PDB entry 4RA3 | X-ray diffraction, 2.80 A resolution | chains A and C

# Chain A (and C)
Name: Beta-2-microglobulin
Organism: Homo sapiens
Notes: chain C of this document is another copy of the same molecule, construct and numbering; everything in this record applies to it too
UniProtKB: P61769 (B2MG_HUMAN); residues 1-99 here correspond to UniProt positions 21-119 (UniProt number = residue number + 20)
Sequence (100 residues; numbered 0 to 99; the number before each row is that of its first residue; numbering starts at 0):
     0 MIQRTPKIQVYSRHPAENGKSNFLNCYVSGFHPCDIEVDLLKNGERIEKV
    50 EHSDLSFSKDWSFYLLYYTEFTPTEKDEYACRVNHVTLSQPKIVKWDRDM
Sequence notes: expression tag (0); engineered mutation Cys33 (Ser53 in P61769)
Disulfide bonds: Cys25-Cys80
Residues lining bound ligands:
  - Thioflavin T (TFX; 2-[4-(dimethylamino)phenyl]-3,6-dimethyl-1,3-benzothiazol-3-ium), molecule 1: Gln8, Val9, Tyr10
  - Thioflavin T (TFX), molecule 2: Tyr26, Ser52, Asp53, Ser55, Phe56, Ser57, Tyr63
Curated features (UniProtKB/Swiss-Prot):
  - modified residue: Gln2 (Pyrrolidone carboxylic acid)
  - glycosylation: Ile1 (N-linked (Glc) (glycation) isoleucine), Lys19 (N-linked (Glc) (glycation) lysine), Lys41 (N-linked (Glc) (glycation) lysine), Lys48 (N-linked (Glc) (glycation) lysine), Lys58 (N-linked (Glc) (glycation) lysine), Lys91 (N-linked (Glc) (glycation) lysine), Lys94 (N-linked (Glc) (glycation) lysine)
From the paper describing this entry:
  - binding site for Thioflavin T: Tyr10, Pro14, Tyr26, Tyr63
  - mutagenesis - S33C: unchanged stability

# Chain A / chain C interface
Cross-chain cystine bridges: Cys33(A)-Cys33(C)
Residue-residue contacts (16):
  Cys33(A) with Cys33(C), disulfide
  Asp34(A) with Pro32(C); Cys33(C), hydrogen bond (side chain-backbone)
  Ile35(A) with Trp60(C)
  Glu36(A) with Trp60(C)
  His51(A) with Phe56(C)
  Asp53(A) with Asp53(C); Leu54(C); Ser55(C)
  Leu54(A) with Asp53(C); Leu54(C), hydrogen bond (backbone-backbone)
  Ser55(A) with Asp53(C)
  Phe56(A) with His51(C); Tyr66(C)
  Trp60(A) with Ile35(C)
  Tyr66(A) with Phe56(C)
Also at the interface, not in a pair above, chain A (15 interface residues in all): Pro32, Ser52, Lys58, Leu64
Also at the interface, not in a pair above, chain C (16 interface residues in all): Asp34, Glu36, Lys48, Ser52, Phe62, Leu64

# Overview
15 residues of chain A face 16 of chain C across their interface, with 1 disulfide bond and 2 hydrogen bonds.
Polar pairs include Asp34(A)-Cys33(C) and Leu54(A)-Leu54(C). Ligands of chain A: Thioflavin T. The paper
reports a binding site for Thioflavin T at Tyr10(A), Pro14(A) and Tyr26(A) among others; S33C of chain A
leaves stability unchanged.
Chain A and chain C are both Beta-2-microglobulin (Homo sapiens); the structure, Crystal structure of dimeric
S33C beta-2 microglobulin mutant in complex with Thioflavin (ThT) at 2.8 Angstrom ..., was determined by X-ray
diffraction (same publication as 4RAH and 4R9H).
